8EJ3 - chains D and E of the 9 polymer chains in the assembly; structure by electron microscopy, 3.13 A resolution.

== Chain D ==
Molecule: DNA-directed RNA polymerase subunit beta'
From: Mycobacterium tuberculosis H37Rv
Notes: EC 2.7.7.6
Reference sequence: P9WGY7 (RPOC_MYCTU); residue numbers follow UniProt; this construct covers 1-1316
Amino-acid sequence (1316 residues; each row starts with the number of its first residue):
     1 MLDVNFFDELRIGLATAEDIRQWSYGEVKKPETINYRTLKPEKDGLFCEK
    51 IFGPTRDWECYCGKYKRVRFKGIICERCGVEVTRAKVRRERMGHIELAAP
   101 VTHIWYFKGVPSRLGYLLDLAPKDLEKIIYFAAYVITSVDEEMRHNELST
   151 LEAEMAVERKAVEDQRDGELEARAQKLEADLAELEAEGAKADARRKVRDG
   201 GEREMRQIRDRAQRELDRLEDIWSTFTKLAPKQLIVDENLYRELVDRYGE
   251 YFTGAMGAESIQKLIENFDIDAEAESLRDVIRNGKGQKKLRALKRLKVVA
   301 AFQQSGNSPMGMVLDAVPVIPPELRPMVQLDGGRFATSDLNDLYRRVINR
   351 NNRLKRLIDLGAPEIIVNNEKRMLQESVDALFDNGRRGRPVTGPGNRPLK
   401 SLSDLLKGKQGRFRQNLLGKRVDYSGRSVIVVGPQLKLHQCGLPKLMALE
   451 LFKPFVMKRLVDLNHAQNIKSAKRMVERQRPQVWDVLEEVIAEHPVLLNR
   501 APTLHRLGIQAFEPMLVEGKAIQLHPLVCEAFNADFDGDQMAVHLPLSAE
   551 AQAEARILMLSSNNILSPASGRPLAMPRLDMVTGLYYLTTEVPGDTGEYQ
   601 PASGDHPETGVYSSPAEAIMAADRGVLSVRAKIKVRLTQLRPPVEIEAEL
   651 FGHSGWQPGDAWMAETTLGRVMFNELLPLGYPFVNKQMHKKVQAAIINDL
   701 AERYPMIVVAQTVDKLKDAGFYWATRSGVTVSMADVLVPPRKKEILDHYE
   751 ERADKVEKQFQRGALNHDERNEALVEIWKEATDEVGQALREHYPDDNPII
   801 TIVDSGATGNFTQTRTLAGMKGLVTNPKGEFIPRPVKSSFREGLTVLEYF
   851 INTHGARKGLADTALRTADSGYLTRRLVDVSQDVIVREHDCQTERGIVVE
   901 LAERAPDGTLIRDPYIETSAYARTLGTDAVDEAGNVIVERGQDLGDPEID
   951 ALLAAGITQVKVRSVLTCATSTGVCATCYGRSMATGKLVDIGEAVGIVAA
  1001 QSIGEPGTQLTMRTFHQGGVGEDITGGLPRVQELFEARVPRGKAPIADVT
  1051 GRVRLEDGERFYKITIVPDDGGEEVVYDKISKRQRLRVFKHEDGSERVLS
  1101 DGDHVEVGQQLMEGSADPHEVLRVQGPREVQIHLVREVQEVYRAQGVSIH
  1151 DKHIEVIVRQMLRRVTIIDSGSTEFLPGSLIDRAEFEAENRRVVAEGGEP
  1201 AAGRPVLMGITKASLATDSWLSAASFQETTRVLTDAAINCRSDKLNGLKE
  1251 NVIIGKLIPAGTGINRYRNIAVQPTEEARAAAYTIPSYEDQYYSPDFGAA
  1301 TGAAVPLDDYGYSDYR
Disordered / not traced: 1, 1283-1316
UniProt features mapped onto this chain:
  - binding site (Zn(2+)): C60, C62, C75, C78, C891, C968, C975, C978
  - binding site (Mg(2+)): D535, D537, D539
Bound ions: Zn2+ site 1: C62, C75, C78; Mg2+: D535, D537 (shared with 1 residue of chain R); Zn2+ site 2: C891, C968, C975, C978
Small-molecule neighbours: phosphomethylphosphonic acid guanylate ester (G2P): R500, P502, N533, D535, T863, Q1009, M1012, R1013, H1016

== Chain E ==
Molecule: DNA-directed RNA polymerase subunit omega
From: Mycobacterium tuberculosis H37Rv
Notes: EC 2.7.7.6
Reference sequence: P9WGY5 (RPOZ_MYCTU); numbering as in UniProt (aligned over 1-110)
Amino-acid sequence (110 residues; numbered 1 to 110; the number before each row is that of its first residue):
     1 MSISQSDASLAAVPAVDQFDPSSGASGGYDTPLGITNPPIDELLDRVSSK
    51 YALVIYAAKRARQINDYYNQLGEGILEYVGPLVEPGLQEKPLSIALREIH
   101 ADLLEHTEGE
Disordered / not traced: 1-26, 110

== Chain D / chain E interface ==
Residue-residue contacts - 58 pairs, chain D then chain E:
  H439(D) - L33(E)
  H439(D) - T36(E)
  R459(D) - Q88(E)  hydrogen bond
  V490(D) - K90(E)
  A492(D) - K90(E)
  E493(D) - G34(E)
  E513(D) - I35(E)
  E550(D) - A58(E)
  E550(D) - R62(E)  salt bridge
  Q552(D) - L92(E)
  A553(D) - V54(E)  hydrophobic
  A553(D) - L92(E)
  E554(D) - V54(E)
  R556(D) - I35(E)  hydrogen bond (side chain-backbone)
  R556(D) - N37(E)  hydrogen bond (side chain-backbone)
  R556(D) - S93(E)
  R556(D) - L96(E)
  I557(D) - K50(E)
  I557(D) - L53(E)  hydrophobic
  L558(D) - K50(E)
  L560(D) - I35(E)  hydrophobic
  N563(D) - I40(E)
  P705(D) - D41(E)
  I707(D) - Y29(E)  hydrophobic
  I707(D) - D41(E)
  V708(D) - G28(E)
  Q711(D) - Y29(E)
  Q711(D) - D30(E)  hydrogen bond (side chain-backbone)
  D990(D) - S49(E)
  I991(D) - Y51(E)
  E993(D) - Y51(E)
  T1262(D) - Y51(E)
  R1266(D) - E108(E)
  R1266(D) - G109(E)
  Y1267(D) - S49(E)
  Y1267(D) - Y51(E)  hydrophobic
  Y1267(D) - I55(E)
  Y1267(D) - E108(E)
  N1269(D) - G109(E)  hydrogen bond (backbone-backbone)
  I1270(D) - I55(E)  hydrophobic
  I1270(D) - K59(E)  hydrogen bond (backbone-side chain)
  I1270(D) - H106(E)
  I1270(D) - T107(E)
  A1271(D) - H106(E)
  A1271(D) - T107(E)  hydrogen bond (backbone-backbone)
  V1272(D) - Y56(E)  hydrophobic
  V1272(D) - K59(E)
  V1272(D) - Q63(E)
  V1272(D) - E105(E)
  Q1273(D) - L104(E)
  Q1273(D) - E105(E)  hydrogen bond (backbone-backbone)
  P1274(D) - V79(E)  hydrophobic
  P1274(D) - L103(E)
  P1274(D) - L104(E)  hydrophobic
  T1275(D) - L103(E)  hydrogen bond (backbone-backbone)
  A1278(D) - L82(E)
  A1278(D) - L103(E)
  A1282(D) - L82(E)  hydrophobic
Interface residues without a listed pair, chain D (44 interface residues in all): Q440, E489, A549, M706, K715, G992, G1261, N1265, R1268, R1279
Interface residues without a listed pair, chain E (40 interface residues in all): T31, P32, P39, A52, R60

== Summary ==
Chain D and chain E form an interface of 44 and 40 residues respectively; the contacts include 9 hydrogen
bonds and 1 salt bridge. Polar contacts include E550(D)-R62(E), R459(D)-Q88(E) and R556(D)-I35(E). Bound to
chain D: phosphomethylphosphonic acid guanylate ester.
Here chain D is DNA-directed RNA polymerase subunit beta' and chain E is DNA-directed RNA polymerase subunit
omega, both from Mycobacterium tuberculosis H37Rv. Entry 8EJ3 (M. tuberculosis RNAP pause escaped complex with
Bacillus subtilis NusG and GMPCPP) was determined by electron microscopy, deposited together with 8EHQ, 8EOE,
8EOF, 8EOS, 8EOT and 8EXY.
